Entry 2GIE (X-ray diffraction, 2.60 A resolution); this record covers chains F and B of the 4 polymer chains in the assembly.

== Chain F ==
Molecule: 13-nt DNA strand
Sequence (13 nucleotides; numbered 1 to 13; the number before each row is that of its first residue):
     1 GCCGGTTAAC CGG

== Chain B ==
Protein: Type II restriction enzyme HincII
From: Haemophilus influenzae
Notes: EC 3.1.21.4
UniProtKB: P44413 (T2D2_HAEIN); numbering as in UniProt (aligned over 2-258)
Amino-acid sequence (257 residues; row label = number of the first residue in the row):
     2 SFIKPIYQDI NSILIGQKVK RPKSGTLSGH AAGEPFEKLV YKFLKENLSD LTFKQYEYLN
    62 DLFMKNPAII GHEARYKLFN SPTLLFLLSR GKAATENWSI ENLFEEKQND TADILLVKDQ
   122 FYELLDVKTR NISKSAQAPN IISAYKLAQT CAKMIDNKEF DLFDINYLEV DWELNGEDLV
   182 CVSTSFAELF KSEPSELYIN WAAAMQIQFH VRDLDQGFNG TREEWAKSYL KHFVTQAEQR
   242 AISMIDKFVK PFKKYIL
Unresolved in the structure: 258
Sequence notes: conflict Thr130 (Arg in P44413), Trp173 (Ser in P44413)
Metal / ion sites: Na+: Asp114 (shared with 1 residue of chain E)

== Interface between chain F and chain B ==
Contacting residue pairs - 25 pairs, chain F then chain B:
  DC3(F) with Tyr199(B), sugar contact
  DG4(F) with Gln138(B), base contact; Tyr199(B), hydrogen bond to the phosphate; Asn201(B), sugar contact
  DG5(F) with Gln138(B), hydrogen bond to the base; Asn201(B), hydrogen bond to the base; Ala203(B), phosphate contact; Ala204(B), base contact; Gln209(B), hydrogen bond to the base; Arg241(B), salt bridge to the phosphate; Lys248(B), phosphate contact
  DT6(F) with Ala203(B), base contact; Ala204(B), base contact
  DA8(F) with His31(B), base contact
  DA9(F) with Gln109(B), hydrogen bond to the base
  DC10(F) with Gln109(B), sugar contact
  DC11(F) with Lys108(B), salt bridge to the phosphate
  DG12(F) with Lys108(B), phosphate contact
  DG13(F) with His73(B), base contact; Tyr77(B), stacking on the base; Leu86(B), phosphate contact; Ser90(B), hydrogen bond to the phosphate; Arg91(B), sugar contact; Gly92(B), phosphate contact; Lys93(B), hydrogen bond to the phosphate
Also at the interface, not in a pair above, chain B (21 interface residues in all): Glu74, Phe87, Ala95

== Summary ==
The interface between chain F and chain B involves 10 residues on one side and 21 on the other; the contacts
include 7 hydrogen bonds, 2 salt bridges and 1 aromatic stacking contact. Polar contacts include
DG5(F)-Gln138(B), DG5(F)-Asn201(B) and DG5(F)-Gln209(B).
Here chain F is a 13-nt DNA strand and chain B is Type II restriction enzyme HincII (Haemophilus influenzae).
Entry 2GIE (HincII bound to cognate DNA GTTAAC) was determined by X-ray diffraction, deposited together with
2GIG, 2GIH, 2GII and 2GIJ.
